Entry 3VGK (X-ray diffraction, 3.25 A resolution); this record covers chains D and G of the 4 polymer chains in the assembly.

# Chain D (and G)
Molecule: Glucokinase
From: Streptomyces griseus
Notes: EC 2.7.1.2; chain G of this document is another copy of the same molecule, construct and numbering; everything in this record applies to it too
UniProt: B1VZT1 (B1VZT1_STRGG); residue numbers follow UniProt; this construct covers 1-313
Chain sequence (321 residues; row label = number of the first residue in the row):
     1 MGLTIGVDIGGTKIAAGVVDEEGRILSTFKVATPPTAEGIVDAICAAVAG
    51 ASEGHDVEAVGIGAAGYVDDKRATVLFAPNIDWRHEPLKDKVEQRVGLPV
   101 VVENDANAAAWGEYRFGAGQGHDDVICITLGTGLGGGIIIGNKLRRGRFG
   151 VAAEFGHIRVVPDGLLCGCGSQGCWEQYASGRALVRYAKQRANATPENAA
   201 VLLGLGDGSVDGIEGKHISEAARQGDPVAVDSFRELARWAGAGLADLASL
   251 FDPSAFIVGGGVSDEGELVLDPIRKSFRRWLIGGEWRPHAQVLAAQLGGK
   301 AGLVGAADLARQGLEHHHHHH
Disordered / not traced: 1-2, 314-321
Construct notes: expression tag (314-321)
Metal / ion sites: Zn2+: His157, Cys167, Cys169, Cys174

# Interface between chain D and chain G
Residue-residue contacts (11):
  Arg191(D) - Arg279(G)
  Asn193(D) - Glu285(G)
  Ala194(D) - Arg279(G)
  Arg234(D) - Arg234(G)
  Arg238(D) - Arg238(G)
  Arg278(D) - Ala194(G)
  Arg279(D) - Gln190(G)
  Arg279(D) - Arg191(G)
  Arg279(D) - Glu235(G)  salt bridge
  Glu285(D) - Asn193(G)
  Glu285(D) - Val210(G)
Other interface residues (no listed pair), chain D (13 interface residues in all): Thr195, Glu197, Asp231, Gly284, His289
Other interface residues (no listed pair), chain G (12 interface residues in all): Thr195, Arg278

# In short
13 residues of chain D face 12 of chain G across their interface; the contacts include 1 salt bridge. Its one
salt-bridged contact is Arg279(D)-Glu235(G). His157(D), Cys167(D), Cys169(D) and Cys174(D) form the Zn2+ site.
Chain D and chain G are both Glucokinase (Streptomyces griseus); the structure, Crystal structure of a ROK
family glucokinase from Streptomyces griseus, was determined by X-ray diffraction, deposited together with
3VGL and 3VGM.
